Entry 6XAV (electron microscopy, 7.70 A resolution (low resolution: residue-level contacts below are approximate; hydrogen-bond / salt-bridge calls are withheld)); this record covers chains K and H of the 16 polymer chains in the assembly.

# Chain K (and H)
Molecule: DNA-directed RNA polymerase subunit alpha
Source organism: Escherichia coli K-12
Notes: EC 2.7.7.6; chain H of this document is another copy of the same molecule, construct and numbering; everything in this record applies to it too
Reference sequence: P0A7Z4 (RPOA_ECOLI); numbering as in UniProt (aligned over 1-329)
Sequence (329 residues; each row starts with the number of its first residue):
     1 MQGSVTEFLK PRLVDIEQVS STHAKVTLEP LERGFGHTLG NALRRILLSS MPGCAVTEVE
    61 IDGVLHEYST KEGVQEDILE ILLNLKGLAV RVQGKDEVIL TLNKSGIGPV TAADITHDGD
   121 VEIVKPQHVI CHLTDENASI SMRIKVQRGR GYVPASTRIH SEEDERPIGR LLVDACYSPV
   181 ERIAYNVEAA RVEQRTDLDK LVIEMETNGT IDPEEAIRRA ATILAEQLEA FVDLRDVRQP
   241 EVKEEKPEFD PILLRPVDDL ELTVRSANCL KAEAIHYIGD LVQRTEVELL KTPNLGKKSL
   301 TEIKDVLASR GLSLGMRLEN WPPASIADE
Unresolved in the structure: 1-6, 58, 235-263, 316-329 (chain H: 1-3, 159-169, 233-329)
Curated features (UniProtKB/Swiss-Prot):
  - region: E162 to E165 (Required for interaction with Crp at class II promoters)
  - modified residue: R265 (ADP-ribosylarginine), K297 (N6-acetyllysine), K298 (N6-acetyllysine)

# Interface between chain K and chain H
Pairs across the interface (56; chain K residue first):
  E7(K) - R150(H)
  F8(K) - R150(H)
  F8(K) - Q227(H)
  K10(K) - E226(H)
  K10(K) - Q227(H)
  P11(K) - Q227(H)
  P11(K) - A230(H)
  R12(K) - A230(H)
  L28(K) - F231(H)
  R33(K) - S50(H)
  G34(K) - R45(H)
  F35(K) - S50(H)
  F35(K) - Q227(H)
  H37(K) - R45(H)
  T38(K) - A42(H)
  T38(K) - R45(H)
  T38(K) - I46(H)
  L39(K) - L224(H)
  R45(K) - G34(H)
  R45(K) - H37(H)
  R45(K) - T38(H)
  I46(K) - F35(H)
  S50(K) - F8(H)
  P52(K) - V5(H)
  R150(K) - V5(H)
  R150(K) - E7(H)
  R150(K) - F8(H)
  I217(K) - F231(H)
  R218(K) - A230(H)
  R218(K) - F231(H)
  A221(K) - L228(H)
  A221(K) - F231(H)
  A221(K) - V232(H)
  T222(K) - V232(H)
  I223(K) - F8(H)
  L224(K) - L39(H)
  L224(K) - L228(H)
  A225(K) - V232(H)
  E226(K) - K10(H)
  Q227(K) - F8(H)
  Q227(K) - L9(H)
  Q227(K) - L39(H)
  L228(K) - L39(H)
  L228(K) - L224(H)
  E229(K) - K10(H)
  F231(K) - R218(H)
  F231(K) - A221(H)
  F231(K) - T222(H)
  V232(K) - E214(H)
  V232(K) - R218(H)
  D233(K) - L13(H)
  D233(K) - I16(H)
  D233(K) - E214(H)
  D233(K) - R218(H)
  L234(K) - R12(H)
  L234(K) - L13(H)
Also at the interface, not in a pair above, chain K (39 interface residues in all): L9, L13, A42, S49, G149, R219, A230
Also at the interface, not in a pair above, chain H (35 interface residues in all): S4, T6, P11, S49, I223, A225

# Summary
The interface between chain K and chain H involves 39 residues on one side and 35 on the other.
Both chains are DNA-directed RNA polymerase subunit alpha (Escherichia coli K-12). Entry 6XAV (CryoEM
Structure of E. coli Rho-dependent Transcription Pre-termination Complex bound with NusG) was determined by
electron microscopy (same publication as 6XAS).
